9HJH - chains A and B; structure by X-ray diffraction, 1.20 A resolution.

[Chain A (and B)]
Name: 3C-like proteinase nsp5
From: Severe acute respiratory syndrome coronavirus 2
Notes: EC 3.4.22.69; chain B of this document is another copy of the same molecule, construct and numbering; everything in this record applies to it too
UniProtKB: P0DTC1 (R1A_SARS2); residues 1-306 here correspond to UniProt positions 3264-3569 (UniProt number = residue number + 3263)
Sequence (306 residues; numbered 1 to 306; the number before each row is that of its first residue):
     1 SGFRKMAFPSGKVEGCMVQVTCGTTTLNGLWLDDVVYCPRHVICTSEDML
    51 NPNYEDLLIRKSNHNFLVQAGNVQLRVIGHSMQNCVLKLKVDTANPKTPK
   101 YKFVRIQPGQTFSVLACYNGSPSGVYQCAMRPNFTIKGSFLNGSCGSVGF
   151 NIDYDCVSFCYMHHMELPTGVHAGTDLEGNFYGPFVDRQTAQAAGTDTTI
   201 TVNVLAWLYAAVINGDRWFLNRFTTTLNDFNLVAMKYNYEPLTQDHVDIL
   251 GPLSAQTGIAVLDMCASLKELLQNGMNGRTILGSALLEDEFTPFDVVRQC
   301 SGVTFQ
Disordered / not traced: 194-196 (chain B: 306)
Ligand contacts: A1IVK ((2R)-4-[(4-bromanyl-2-ethyl-phenyl)methyl]-1-(5-chloranylpyridin-3-yl)carbonyl-N-ethyl-1,4-diazepane-2-carboxamide): His41, Met49, Tyr54, Phe140, Leu141, Asn142, Gly143, Ser144, Cys145, His163, His164, Met165, Glu166, Leu167, His172, Asp187, Arg188, Gln189, Thr190, Gln192

[Interface between chain A and chain B]
Contacting residue pairs - 86 pairs, chain A then chain B:
  Ser1(A) - Gly138(B)
  Ser1(A) - Ser139(B)
  Ser1(A) - Phe140(B)  hydrogen bond (backbone-backbone)
  Ser1(A) - Glu166(B)  hydrogen bond (backbone-side chain)
  Ser1(A) - Gly170(B)
  Ser1(A) - His172(B)
  Gly2(A) - Gly138(B)
  Gly2(A) - Ser139(B)
  Phe3(A) - Ser139(B)
  Arg4(A) - Lys5(B)
  Arg4(A) - Tyr126(B)
  Arg4(A) - Gln127(B)  hydrogen bond (side chain-backbone)
  Arg4(A) - Cys128(B)
  Arg4(A) - Lys137(B)  hydrogen bond (side chain-backbone)
  Arg4(A) - Glu290(B)  salt bridge
  Lys5(A) - Arg4(B)
  Lys5(A) - Val125(B)
  Lys5(A) - Tyr126(B)
  Met6(A) - Gly124(B)
  Met6(A) - Val125(B)
  Met6(A) - Tyr126(B)  hydrophobic
  Met6(A) - Ser139(B)
  Ala7(A) - Gly124(B)
  Ala7(A) - Val125(B)  hydrogen bond (backbone-backbone)
  Phe8(A) - Val125(B)
  Pro9(A) - Ser10(B)
  Pro9(A) - Glu14(B)
  Pro9(A) - Pro122(B)  hydrophobic
  Pro9(A) - Ser123(B)
  Pro9(A) - Gly124(B)
  Pro9(A) - Val125(B)  hydrophobic
  Ser10(A) - Pro9(B)
  Ser10(A) - Ser10(B)  hydrogen bond (backbone-side chain)
  Ser10(A) - Glu14(B)  hydrogen bond (backbone-side chain)
  Gly11(A) - Gly11(B)
  Gly11(A) - Glu14(B)  hydrogen bond (backbone-side chain)
  Glu14(A) - Pro9(B)
  Glu14(A) - Ser10(B)  hydrogen bond (side chain-backbone)
  Glu14(A) - Gly11(B)  hydrogen bond (side chain-backbone)
  Tyr118(A) - Gly302(B)
  Tyr118(A) - Thr304(B)
  Ser121(A) - Thr304(B)
  Ser121(A) - Phe305(B)  hydrogen bond (side chain-backbone)
  Pro122(A) - Pro9(B)  hydrophobic
  Pro122(A) - Thr304(B)
  Pro122(A) - Phe305(B)  hydrogen bond (backbone-backbone)
  Ser123(A) - Pro9(B)
  Ser123(A) - Val303(B)  hydrogen bond (side chain-backbone)
  Ser123(A) - Phe305(B)
  Gly124(A) - Met6(B)
  Gly124(A) - Ala7(B)
  Gly124(A) - Pro9(B)
  Val125(A) - Met6(B)
  Val125(A) - Ala7(B)  hydrogen bond (backbone-backbone)
  Val125(A) - Phe8(B)
  Val125(A) - Val125(B)  hydrophobic
  Tyr126(A) - Arg4(B)
  Tyr126(A) - Lys5(B)
  Tyr126(A) - Met6(B)  hydrophobic
  Gln127(A) - Arg4(B)  hydrogen bond (backbone-side chain)
  Lys137(A) - Arg4(B)  hydrogen bond (backbone-side chain)
  Gly138(A) - Ser1(B)
  Gly138(A) - Gly2(B)
  Ser139(A) - Ser1(B)
  Ser139(A) - Gly2(B)  hydrogen bond (side chain-backbone)
  Ser139(A) - Met6(B)
  Ser139(A) - Gln299(B)  hydrogen bond
  Phe140(A) - Ser1(B)  hydrogen bond (backbone-backbone)
  Leu141(A) - Gln299(B)
  Leu141(A) - Cys300(B)
  Leu141(A) - Ser301(B)
  Leu141(A) - Gly302(B)
  Glu166(A) - Ser1(B)  hydrogen bond
  His172(A) - Ser1(B)
  Gly283(A) - Leu286(B)
  Ala285(A) - Leu286(B)  hydrophobic
  Leu286(A) - Thr280(B)
  Leu286(A) - Gly283(B)
  Leu286(A) - Ala285(B)  hydrophobic
  Glu290(A) - Arg4(B)  salt bridge
  Arg298(A) - Ser123(B)  hydrogen bond (side chain-backbone)
  Arg298(A) - Gly124(B)
  Gln299(A) - Ser139(B)  hydrogen bond
  Gln299(A) - Leu141(B)
  Cys300(A) - Leu141(B)
  Ser301(A) - Leu141(B)
Also at the interface, not in a pair above, chain A (41 interface residues in all): Lys12, Leu115, Cys128, Gly170, Thr280, Ser284
Also at the interface, not in a pair above, chain B (41 interface residues in all): Phe3, Leu115, Ser284

[In short]
Chain A and chain B each contribute 41 residues to their interface; the contacts include 22 hydrogen bonds and
2 salt bridges. Among the polar pairs are Arg4(A)-Glu290(B), Ser1(A)-Glu166(B) and Arg4(A)-Gln127(B). Bound to
chain A: compound A1IVK.
Both chains are 3C-like proteinase nsp5 (Severe acute respiratory syndrome coronavirus 2). Entry 9HJH
(Structure of compound 1 bound to SARS-CoV-2 main protease) was determined by X-ray diffraction, deposited
together with 9HAJ and 9HAK.
